Entry 4UNP (X-ray diffraction, 2.30 A resolution); this record covers chain A.

[Chain A]
Protein: Thymidylate kinase
Organism: Mycobacterium tuberculosis
Notes: EC 2.7.4.9
UniProtKB: P9WKE0 (KTHY_MYCTO); residue numbers follow UniProt; this construct covers 1-210
Chain sequence (210 residues; each row starts with the number of its first residue):
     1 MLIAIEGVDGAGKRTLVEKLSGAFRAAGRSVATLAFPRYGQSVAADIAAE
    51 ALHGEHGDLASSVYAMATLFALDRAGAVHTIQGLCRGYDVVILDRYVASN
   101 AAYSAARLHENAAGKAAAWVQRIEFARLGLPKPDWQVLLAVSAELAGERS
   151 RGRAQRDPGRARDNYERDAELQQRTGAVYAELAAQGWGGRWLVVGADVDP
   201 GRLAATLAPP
Not modelled in the structure: 142-168
UniProt features mapped onto this chain:
  - region: G147 to G159 (LID)
  - binding site (ATP): G7 to R14
  - binding site (dTMP): D9, Y39, F70, R74, R95, N100, Y103, D163, Y165
  - binding site (Mg(2+)): D9, E166
  - site: R153 (Transition state stabilizer)
Ligand contacts: 5-methyl-7-propyl-1,6-naphthyridin-2(1H)-one (TXW): P37, L52, M66, F70, R74, R95, Y96, S99, N100, Y103, S104, R107

[In short]
Bound to chain A: 5-methyl-7-propyl-1,6-naphthyridin-2(1H)-one. From UniProt: 8 ATP-binding residues, 9
dTMP-binding residues and Mg2+-binding residues D9 and E166.
Chain A is Thymidylate kinase (Mycobacterium tuberculosis); the structure, Mtb TMK in complex with compound
34, was determined by X-ray diffraction together with 4UNN and 4UNR from the same study.
